3JXZ - chains A and C of the 3 polymer chains in the assembly; structure by X-ray diffraction, 1.75 A resolution.

[Chain A]
Protein: alkylpurine DNA glycosylase AlkD
Source organism: Bacillus cereus
UniProtKB: Q816E8 (Q816E8_BACCR); numbering as in UniProt (aligned over 1-225)
Chain sequence (225 residues; each row starts with the number of its first residue):
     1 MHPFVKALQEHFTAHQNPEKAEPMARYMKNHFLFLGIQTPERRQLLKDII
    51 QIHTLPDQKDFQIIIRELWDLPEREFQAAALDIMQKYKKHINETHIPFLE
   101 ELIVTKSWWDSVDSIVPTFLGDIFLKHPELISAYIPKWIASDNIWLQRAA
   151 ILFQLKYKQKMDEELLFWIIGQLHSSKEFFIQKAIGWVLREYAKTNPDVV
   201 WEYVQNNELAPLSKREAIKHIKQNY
From the paper describing this entry:
  - binding site for the 10-nt DNA strand (chain C): Tyr27
  - mutagenesis - D113N, R148A: decreased catalytic activity on 7mG (citing earlier work)
  - catalytic residues: Asp113, Arg148

[Chain C]
Molecule: 10-nt DNA strand
Sequence (10 nucleotides; numbered 11 to 20; the number before each row is that of its first residue):
    11 AAAGCCTCCC

[Interface between chain A and chain C]
Contacting residue pairs - 12 pairs, chain A then chain C:
  Tyr27(A) with DC18(C), hydrogen bond to the base; DC19(C), sugar contact
  Lys29(A) with DC20(C), salt bridge to the phosphate
  Trp109(A) with DC18(C), hydrogen bond to the phosphate
  Asp113(A) with DT17(C), sugar contact
  Arg148(A) with DT17(C), hydrogen bond to the phosphate; DC18(C), salt bridge to the phosphate
  Phe179(A) with DC19(C), phosphate contact
  Lys183(A) with DC18(C), phosphate contact
  Trp187(A) with DT17(C), sugar contact
  Arg190(A) with DT17(C), salt bridge to the phosphate
  Lys194(A) with DC16(C), salt bridge to the phosphate
Interface residues without a listed pair, chain A (12 interface residues in all): Phe180, Lys219

[In short]
12 residues of chain A face 5 of chain C across their interface; the contacts include 3 hydrogen bonds and 4
salt bridges. Among the polar pairs are Tyr27(A)-DC18(C), Trp109(A)-DC18(C) and Arg148(A)-DT17(C). The paper
reports catalytic residues Asp113(A) and Arg148(A); D113N and R148A of chain A reduce catalytic activity on
7mG.
Chain A is alkylpurine DNA glycosylase AlkD (Bacillus cereus) and chain C is a 10-nt DNA strand; the
structure, Bacillus cereus Alkylpurine DNA Glycosylase AlkD Bound to DNA Containing an Abasic Site (across
from T), was determined by X-ray diffraction together with 3JX7, 3JXY and 3JY1 from the same study.
